2XIM - chains B and D of the 4 polymer chains in the assembly; structure by X-ray diffraction, 2.30 A resolution.

Chain B (and D):
Name: D-xylose isomerase
From: Actinoplanes missouriensis
Notes: EC 5.3.1.5; chain D of this document is another copy of the same molecule, construct and numbering; everything in this record applies to it too
UniProt: P12851 (XYLA_ACTMI); residues 2-394 here correspond to UniProt positions 1-393 (UniProt number = residue number - 1)
Sequence (393 residues; row label = number of the first residue in the row):
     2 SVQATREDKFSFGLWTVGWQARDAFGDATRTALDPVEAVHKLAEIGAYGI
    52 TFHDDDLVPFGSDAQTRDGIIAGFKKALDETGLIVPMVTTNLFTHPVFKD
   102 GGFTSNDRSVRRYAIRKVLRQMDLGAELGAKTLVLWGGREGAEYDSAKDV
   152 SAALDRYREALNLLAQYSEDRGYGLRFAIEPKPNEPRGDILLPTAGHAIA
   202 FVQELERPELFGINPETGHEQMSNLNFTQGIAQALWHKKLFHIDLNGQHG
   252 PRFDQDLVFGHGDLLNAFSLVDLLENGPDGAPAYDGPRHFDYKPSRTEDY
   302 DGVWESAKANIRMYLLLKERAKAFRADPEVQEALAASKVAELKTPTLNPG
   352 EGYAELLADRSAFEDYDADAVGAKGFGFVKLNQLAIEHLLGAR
Unresolved in the structure: 2
Construct notes: conflict Arg253 (Lys252 in P12851)
Metal / ion sites: Mg2+ site 1: Glu181, Glu217, Asp245, Asp292 (together with Xylitol); Mg2+ site 2: Glu217, His220, Asp255, Asp257 (together with Xylitol)
Small-molecule neighbours: Xylitol (XYL): Trp16, His54, Thr90, Phe94, Trp137, Glu181, Lys183, Glu217, His220, Asp245, Asp255, Asp292

Interface between chain B and chain D:
Residue-residue contacts (224):
  His96(B) with Ala369(D); Asp370(D), salt bridge
  Pro97(B) with Gly373(D)
  Val98(B) with Tyr367(D); Ala369(D); Val372(D), hydrophobic; Gly373(D)
  Lys100(B) with Gly373(D), hydrogen bond (side chain-backbone); Lys375(D), hydrogen bond (side chain-backbone); Phe377(D)
  Asp101(B) with Phe377(D); Phe379(D)
  Thr105(B) with Leu343(D)
  Ser106(B) with Leu343(D)
  Asn107(B) with Ser338(D), hydrogen bond (side chain-backbone); Lys339(D); Val340(D); Glu342(D); Leu343(D); Phe377(D); Phe379(D)
  Asp108(B) with Lys339(D); Glu342(D)
  Arg109(B) with Glu342(D), hydrogen bond (backbone-side chain); Thr345(D); Pro346(D), hydrogen bond (side chain-backbone); Thr347(D), hydrogen bond (side chain-backbone); Leu348(D); Asn349(D), hydrogen bond
  Ser110(B) with Tyr367(D), hydrogen bond
  Val111(B) with Tyr367(D); Val372(D), hydrophobic
  Arg112(B) with Glu342(D), hydrogen bond (side chain-backbone); Leu343(D); Thr345(D), hydrogen bond (side chain-backbone); Thr347(D), hydrogen bond
  Arg113(B) with Thr347(D), hydrogen bond (side chain-backbone); Leu348(D); Asn349(D); Glu352(D), salt bridge; Leu357(D); Asp360(D), salt bridge
  Tyr114(B) with Ala363(D); Phe364(D), hydrophobic; Tyr367(D), hydrophobic
  Ile116(B) with Thr347(D); Leu357(D), hydrophobic
  Arg117(B) with Leu357(D), hydrogen bond (side chain-backbone); Leu358(D), hydrogen bond (side chain-backbone); Asp360(D), hydrogen bond (side chain-backbone); Ala363(D); Phe364(D); Glu365(D), salt bridge
  Lys118(B) with Phe364(D)
  Leu120(B) with Leu358(D), hydrophobic
  Ala143(B) with Gln230(D)
  Tyr145(B) with Phe379(D), hydrophobic; Val380(D); Asn383(D)
  Asp146(B) with Asn227(D), hydrogen bond; Gln230(D); Asn267(D), hydrogen bond; Ser270(D), hydrogen bond
  Ser147(B) with Val340(D); Leu382(D)
  Ala148(B) with Val340(D); Phe379(D), hydrophobic
  Lys149(B) with Leu343(D)
  Asp150(B) with Leu343(D); Lys344(D)
  Val151(B) with Gln230(D); Ala233(D), hydrophobic
  Ser152(B) with Trp237(D)
  Ala153(B) with Lys344(D)
  Ala154(B) with Leu343(D)
  Leu155(B) with Gln234(D); Trp237(D)
  Asp156(B) with Trp237(D), hydrogen bond
  Arg157(B) with Leu343(D), hydrogen bond (side chain-backbone); Lys344(D); Thr345(D); Pro346(D); Thr347(D)
  Arg159(B) with Trp237(D)
  Glu160(B) with Pro346(D); Thr347(D), hydrogen bond (side chain-backbone); Leu348(D), hydrogen bond (side chain-backbone)
  Leu164(B) with Leu348(D), hydrophobic; Tyr354(D), hydrophobic
  Gln167(B) with Tyr354(D)
  Tyr168(B) with Tyr354(D), hydrophobic; Leu358(D), hydrophobic
  Asp171(B) with Tyr354(D), hydrogen bond
  Asp190(B) with Asn227(D), hydrogen bond; Gln230(D)
  Leu193(B) with Gln234(D)
  Pro194(B) with Leu226(D), hydrophobic
  Thr195(B) with Thr195(D); His198(D)
  Gly197(B) with Gly197(D); His198(D); Ala201(D)
  His198(B) with Thr195(D); Gly197(D); Gln234(D), hydrogen bond (backbone-side chain)
  Ile200(B) with Ala201(D), hydrophobic
  Ala201(B) with Ile200(D), hydrophobic; Ala201(D); Gln204(D), hydrogen bond (backbone-side chain); His238(D), hydrogen bond (backbone-side chain)
  Phe202(B) with Trp237(D), hydrophobic; His238(D)
  Gln204(B) with Ala201(D); Gln204(D); Glu205(D), hydrogen bond
  Glu205(B) with Gln204(D), hydrogen bond; Trp237(D); His238(D), salt bridge
  Ser224(B) with Ser224(D)
  Leu226(B) with Pro194(D), hydrophobic; Ser224(D)
  Asn227(B) with Asp146(D), hydrogen bond; Asp190(D), hydrogen bond
  Gln230(B) with Asp146(D); Val151(D); Asp190(D)
  Ala233(B) with Val151(D), hydrophobic
  Gln234(B) with Leu193(D); His198(D), hydrogen bond (side chain-backbone)
  Trp237(B) with Ser152(D); Leu155(D); Asp156(D), hydrogen bond; Arg159(D); Phe202(D), hydrophobic; Glu205(D)
  His238(B) with Ala201(D), hydrogen bond (side chain-backbone); Phe202(D); Glu205(D), salt bridge
  Asn267(B) with Asp146(D), hydrogen bond
  Ser270(B) with Asp146(D), hydrogen bond
  Ser338(B) with Asn107(D), hydrogen bond (backbone-side chain)
  Lys339(B) with Asn107(D); Asp108(D)
  Val340(B) with Asn107(D); Ser147(D); Ala148(D)
  Glu342(B) with Asn107(D); Asp108(D); Arg109(D), hydrogen bond (side chain-backbone); Arg112(D), hydrogen bond (backbone-side chain)
  Leu343(B) with Thr105(D); Ser106(D); Asn107(D); Arg112(D); Lys149(D); Asp150(D); Ala153(D); Ala154(D); Arg157(D), hydrogen bond (backbone-side chain)
  Lys344(B) with Asp150(D); Ala153(D); Arg157(D), hydrogen bond (backbone-side chain)
  Thr345(B) with Arg109(D); Arg112(D), hydrogen bond (backbone-side chain); Arg157(D)
  Pro346(B) with Arg109(D), hydrogen bond (backbone-side chain); Arg157(D); Glu160(D)
  Thr347(B) with Arg109(D), hydrogen bond (backbone-side chain); Arg112(D), hydrogen bond; Arg113(D), hydrogen bond (backbone-side chain); Ile116(D); Arg157(D); Glu160(D), hydrogen bond (backbone-side chain)
  Leu348(B) with Arg109(D), hydrogen bond (backbone-side chain); Arg113(D); Glu160(D), hydrogen bond (backbone-side chain); Leu164(D), hydrophobic
  Asn349(B) with Arg109(D), hydrogen bond; Arg113(D)
  Glu352(B) with Arg113(D), salt bridge
  Tyr354(B) with Leu164(D), hydrophobic; Tyr168(D), hydrophobic; Asp171(D), hydrogen bond
  Leu357(B) with Arg113(D); Ile116(D), hydrophobic; Arg117(D), hydrogen bond (backbone-side chain)
  Leu358(B) with Arg117(D); Leu120(D), hydrophobic; Tyr168(D), hydrophobic
  Asp360(B) with Arg113(D), salt bridge; Arg117(D), hydrogen bond (backbone-side chain)
  Ala363(B) with Tyr114(D); Arg117(D)
  Phe364(B) with Tyr114(D), hydrophobic; Arg117(D); Lys118(D); Arg121(D)
  Glu365(B) with Arg117(D), salt bridge
  Tyr367(B) with Val98(D); Ser110(D), hydrogen bond; Val111(D); Tyr114(D), hydrophobic
  Ala369(B) with His96(D); Val98(D)
  Asp370(B) with His96(D), salt bridge
  Val372(B) with Val98(D), hydrophobic; Asp108(D); Val111(D), hydrophobic
  Gly373(B) with Pro97(D); Val98(D); Lys100(D), hydrogen bond (backbone-side chain)
  Ala374(B) with Lys100(D)
  Lys375(B) with Lys100(D), hydrogen bond (backbone-side chain)
  Phe377(B) with Lys100(D); Asp101(D); Ser106(D)
  Phe379(B) with Asp101(D); Asn107(D); Tyr145(D); Ala148(D), hydrophobic
  Val380(B) with Tyr145(D)
  Leu382(B) with Ser147(D)
  Asn383(B) with Tyr145(D)
Interface residues without a listed pair, chain B (99 interface residues in all): Phe61, Arg121, Pro184, Thr229, Phe325, Leu335, Gly353, Gly376
Interface residues without a listed pair, chain D (100 interface residues in all): Phe61, Ala143, Gln167, Pro184, Glu221, Leu266, Phe325, Leu335, Arg361, Ala374, Gly376

Overview:
99 residues of chain B and 100 residues of chain D are in contact, with 56 hydrogen bonds and 10 salt bridges.
Polar pairs include His96(B)-Asp370(D), Arg113(B)-Glu352(D) and Arg113(B)-Asp360(D). Chain B binds Xylitol.
Glu181(B), Glu217(B), Asp245(B) and Asp292(B) coordinate Mg2+ site 1.
Chain B and chain D are both D-xylose isomerase (Actinoplanes missouriensis); the structure, Arginine residues
as stabilizing elements in proteins, was determined by X-ray diffraction together with 1XIM and 3XIM from the
same study.
